PDB entry 5NMG | X-ray diffraction, 2.75 A resolution | chains A and D of the 5 polymer chains in the assembly

Chain A:
Name: HLA class I histocompatibility antigen, A-2 alpha chain
Organism: Homo sapiens
Reference sequence: P01892 (1A02_HUMAN); residues 1-276 here correspond to UniProt positions 25-300 (UniProt number = residue number + 24)
Chain sequence (276 residues; numbered 1 to 276; the number before each row is that of its first residue):
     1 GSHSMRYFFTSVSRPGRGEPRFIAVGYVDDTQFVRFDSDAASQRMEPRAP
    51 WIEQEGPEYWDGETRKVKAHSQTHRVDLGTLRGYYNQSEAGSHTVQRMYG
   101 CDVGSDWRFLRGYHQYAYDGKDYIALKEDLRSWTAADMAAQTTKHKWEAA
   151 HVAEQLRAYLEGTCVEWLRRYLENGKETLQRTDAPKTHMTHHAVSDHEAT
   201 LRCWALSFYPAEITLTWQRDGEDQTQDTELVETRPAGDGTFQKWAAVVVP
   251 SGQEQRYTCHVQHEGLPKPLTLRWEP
Disulfides: Cys101-Cys164, Cys203-Cys259

Chain D:
Name: Human T-cell receptor alpha chain
Organism: Homo sapiens
Chain sequence (200 residues; numbered 2 to 201; the number before each row is that of its first residue):
     2 KEVEQNSGPLSVPEGAIASLNCTYSDRGSQSFFWYRQYSGKSPELIMFIY
    52 SNGDKEDGRFTAQLNKASQYISLLIRDSKLSDSATYLCAVRTNSGYALNF
   102 GKGTSLLVTPHIQKPDPAVYQLRDSKSSDKSVCLFTDFDSQTNVSQSKDS
   152 DVYITDKCVLDMRSMDFKSNSAVAWSNKSDFACANAFNNSIIPEDTFFPS
Disulfides: Cys23-Cys89, Cys134-Cys184

Chain A / chain D interface:
Residue-residue contacts (17):
  Gly62(A) - Ser95(D)
  Arg65(A) - Ser95(D)  hydrogen bond (side chain-backbone)
  Lys66(A) - Asn94(D)  hydrogen bond (side chain-backbone)
  Lys66(A) - Ser95(D)
  Lys66(A) - Tyr97(D)
  Ala69(A) - Tyr97(D)
  His151(A) - Phe49(D)
  Glu154(A) - Tyr51(D)
  Glu154(A) - Ser52(D)  hydrogen bond
  Gln155(A) - Tyr51(D)
  Gln155(A) - Arg92(D)
  Arg157(A) - Ser52(D)  hydrogen bond
  Ala158(A) - Tyr51(D)
  Tyr159(A) - Gln31(D)
  Tyr159(A) - Asn94(D)
  Thr163(A) - Gln31(D)  hydrogen bond
  Thr163(A) - Asn94(D)
Interface residues without a listed pair, chain D (9 interface residues in all): Gly96

Summary:
11 residues of chain A face 9 of chain D across their interface, with 5 hydrogen bonds. Polar contacts include
Arg65(A)-Ser95(D), Lys66(A)-Asn94(D) and Glu154(A)-Ser52(D).
Here chain A is HLA class I histocompatibility antigen, A-2 alpha chain and chain D is Human T-cell receptor
alpha chain, both from Homo sapiens. Entry 5NMG (868 TCR in complex with HLA A02 presenting SLYFNTIAVL) was
determined by X-ray diffraction together with 5NMD, 5NME, 5NMF, 5NMH and 5NMK from the same study.
